PDB entry 3Q72 | X-ray diffraction, 1.66 A resolution | chain A

[Chain A]
Molecule: GTP-binding protein RAD
Source organism: Homo sapiens
Notes: fragment: G-domain, residues 90-255
UniProtKB: P55042 (RAD_HUMAN); residue numbers follow UniProt; this construct covers 90-255
Chain sequence (166 residues; numbered 90 to 255; the number before each row is that of its first residue):
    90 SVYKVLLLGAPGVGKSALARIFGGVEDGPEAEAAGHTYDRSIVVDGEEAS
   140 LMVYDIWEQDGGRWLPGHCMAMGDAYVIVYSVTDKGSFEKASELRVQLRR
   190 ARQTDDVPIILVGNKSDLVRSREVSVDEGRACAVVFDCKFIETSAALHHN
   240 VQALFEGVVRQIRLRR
Not modelled in the structure: 115-124, 147-161, 192-194
Swiss-Prot annotation at these positions:
  - binding site (GTP): Gly98 to Ser105, Asn203 to Asp206
Metal / ion sites: Mg2+: Ser105 (together with GMP-PNP); Ca2+ near Arg252 (its only coordinating residue here)
Small-molecule neighbours: GMP-PNP (GNP; phosphoaminophosphonic acid-guanylate ester): Ala99, Pro100, Gly101, Val102, Gly103, Lys104, Ser105, Ala106, Asn203, Lys204, Asp206, Leu207, Ser233, Ala234, Ala235

[Overview]
Ligands of chain A: GMP-PNP. UniProt lists 12 GTP-binding residues.
Chain A is GTP-binding protein RAD (Homo sapiens); the structure, Crystal Structure of Rad G-domain-GTP Analog
Complex, was determined by X-ray diffraction (same publication as 3Q7P, 3Q7Q and 3Q85).
